5A2E - chain A; structure by X-ray diffraction, 3.15 A resolution.

Chain A:
Protein: T-cell differentiation antigen CD6
From: Homo sapiens
Notes: fragment: extracellular srcr domains
UniProt: P30203 (CD6_HUMAN); residue numbers follow UniProt; this construct covers 1-364
Sequence (371 residues; row label = number of the first residue in the row):
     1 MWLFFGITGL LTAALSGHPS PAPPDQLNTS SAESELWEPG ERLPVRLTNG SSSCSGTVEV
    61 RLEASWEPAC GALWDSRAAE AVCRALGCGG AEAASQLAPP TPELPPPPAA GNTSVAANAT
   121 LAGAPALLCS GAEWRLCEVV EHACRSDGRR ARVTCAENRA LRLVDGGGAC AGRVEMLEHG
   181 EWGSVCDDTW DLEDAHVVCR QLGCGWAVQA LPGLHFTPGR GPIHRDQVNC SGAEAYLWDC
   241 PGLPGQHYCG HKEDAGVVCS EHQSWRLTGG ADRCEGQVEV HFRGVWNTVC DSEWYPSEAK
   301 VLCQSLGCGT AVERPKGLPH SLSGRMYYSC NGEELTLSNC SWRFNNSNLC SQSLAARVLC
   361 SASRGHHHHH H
Disordered / not traced: 1-42, 101-121, 367-371
Construct notes: expression tag (365-371); conflict Val-257 (Ala in P30203)
Cystine bridges: Cys-54/Cys-88, Cys-70/Cys-144, Cys-83/Cys-155, Cys-129/Cys-137, Cys-170/Cys-204, Cys-186/Cys-249, Cys-199/Cys-259, Cys-230/Cys-240, Cys-274/Cys-308, Cys-290/Cys-350, Cys-303/Cys-360, Cys-330/Cys-340
Covalently attached groups: N-acetylglucosamine (NAG) linked to Asn-229
From the paper describing this entry:
  - mutagenesis - N346K, N348R, Q352R: decreased binding to CD166
  - mutagenesis - R77A: abolished binding to MT605
  - mutagenesis - R77A: unchanged binding to MEM-98
  - mutagenesis - E63A: abolished binding to MEM-98
  - mutagenesis - E63A: unchanged binding to MT605
  - disease-associated variants - R225W: decreased expression in response to multiple sclerosis (citing earlier work)
  - mutagenesis - S351N (10-fold): decreased binding to CD166 VVC
  - post-translational modification sites: Asn-49, Asn-229, Asn-339
  - binding site for N-acetylglucosamine: Asn-229
  - mutagenesis - S351A: unchanged binding to CD166

In short:
N-acetylglucosamine is covalently linked to Asn-229. From the paper: a binding site for N-acetylglucosamine at
Asn-229; N346K, N348R and Q352R reduce binding to CD166; 8 substitutions were tested in all.
Chain A is T-cell differentiation antigen CD6 (Homo sapiens); the structure, Extracellular SRCR domains of
human CD6, was determined by X-ray diffraction together with 5A2F from the same study.
